6FKF - chains N and O of the 26 polymer chains in the assembly; structure by electron microscopy, 3.15 A resolution.

Chain N (and O):
Protein: ATP synthase subunit c, chloroplastic
Source organism: Spinacia oleracea
Notes: chain O of this document is another copy of the same molecule, construct and numbering; everything in this record applies to it too
UniProt: P69447 (ATPH_SPIOL); residue numbers follow UniProt; this construct covers 1-81
Amino-acid sequence (81 residues; row label = number of the first residue in the row):
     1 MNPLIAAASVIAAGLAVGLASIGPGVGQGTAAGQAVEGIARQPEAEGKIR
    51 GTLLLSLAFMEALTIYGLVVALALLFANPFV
Not modelled in the structure: 1-2
Swiss-Prot annotation at these positions:
  - site: Glu61 (Reversibly protonated during proton transport)
  - modified residue: Met1 (N-formylmethionine)

Interface between chain N and chain O:
Residue-residue contacts (86; chain N residue first):
  Pro3(N) - Ile5(O)
  Leu4(N) - Leu4(O)  hydrophobic
  Ala6(N) - Phe80(O)
  Ala7(N) - Leu4(O)
  Ala7(N) - Ala8(O)
  Ser9(N) - Phe80(O)
  Val10(N) - Ala8(O)
  Val10(N) - Ser9(O)
  Val10(N) - Ala12(O)
  Val10(N) - Leu74(O)  hydrophobic
  Val10(N) - Phe80(O)  hydrophobic
  Ile11(N) - Ala8(O)
  Ile11(N) - Ala12(O)  hydrophobic
  Ala13(N) - Val70(O)
  Gly14(N) - Ala12(O)
  Gly14(N) - Ala16(O)
  Leu15(N) - Leu15(O)  hydrophobic
  Val17(N) - Ala16(O)  hydrophobic
  Val17(N) - Tyr66(O)
  Val17(N) - Gly67(O)
  Val17(N) - Val70(O)  hydrophobic
  Gly18(N) - Leu19(O)
  Gly18(N) - Ala20(O)
  Leu19(N) - Leu19(O)  hydrophobic
  Ser21(N) - Leu19(O)
  Ser21(N) - Ala20(O)  hydrogen bond (side chain-backbone)
  Ser21(N) - Gly23(O)
  Ser21(N) - Pro24(O)
  Ser21(N) - Leu63(O)
  Ile22(N) - Leu19(O)
  Ile22(N) - Gly23(O)
  Pro24(N) - Leu63(O)  hydrophobic
  Gly25(N) - Gly23(O)
  Gly25(N) - Pro24(O)
  Gly25(N) - Gly27(O)  hydrogen bond (backbone-backbone)
  Gly25(N) - Leu63(O)
  Val26(N) - Gly23(O)  hydrogen bond (backbone-backbone)
  Gln28(N) - Phe59(O)
  Gln28(N) - Met60(O)  hydrogen bond (side chain-backbone)
  Gln28(N) - Leu63(O)
  Gly29(N) - Gly27(O)
  Gly29(N) - Thr30(O)
  Gly29(N) - Ala31(O)
  Gly29(N) - Met60(O)
  Ala32(N) - Ala31(O)  hydrophobic
  Ala32(N) - Ser56(O)
  Gly33(N) - Thr30(O)
  Gly33(N) - Ala31(O)
  Gly33(N) - Gln34(O)
  Gln34(N) - Gln34(O)
  Val36(N) - Ala35(O)  hydrophobic
  Val36(N) - Ile49(O)  hydrophobic
  Val36(N) - Thr52(O)
  Glu37(N) - Gln34(O)
  Ile39(N) - Lys48(O)
  Ile39(N) - Thr52(O)
  Ala40(N) - Gly38(O)
  Ala40(N) - Gln42(O)
  Arg41(N) - Arg41(O)
  Pro43(N) - Gln42(O)
  Pro43(N) - Ala45(O)  hydrophobic
  Pro43(N) - Lys48(O)  hydrogen bond (backbone-side chain)
  Glu44(N) - Lys48(O)
  Glu46(N) - Lys48(O)
  Arg50(N) - Gly51(O)  hydrogen bond (side chain-backbone)
  Arg50(N) - Thr52(O)
  Arg50(N) - Leu55(O)
  Leu53(N) - Thr52(O)
  Leu54(N) - Leu55(O)  hydrophobic
  Leu57(N) - Ser56(O)
  Leu57(N) - Phe59(O)  hydrophobic
  Glu61(N) - Phe59(O)
  Glu61(N) - Ala62(O)
  Glu61(N) - Leu63(O)
  Glu61(N) - Tyr66(O)  hydrogen bond
  Thr64(N) - Leu63(O)
  Ile65(N) - Tyr66(O)  hydrophobic
  Leu68(N) - Val70(O)  hydrophobic
  Leu74(N) - Phe80(O)
  Leu75(N) - Leu74(O)  hydrophobic
  Leu75(N) - Pro79(O)
  Leu75(N) - Phe80(O)
  Phe76(N) - Ala77(O)
  Phe76(N) - Pro79(O)  hydrophobic
  Asn78(N) - Phe80(O)
  Val81(N) - Phe80(O)  hydrophobic
Also at the interface, not in a pair above, chain N (46 interface residues in all): Thr30, Ala71
Also at the interface, not in a pair above, chain O (41 interface residues in all): Ile22, Val26, Leu53, Ala73

Overview:
Chain N and chain O form an interface of 46 and 41 residues respectively; the contacts include 7 hydrogen
bonds. Polar contacts include Ser21(N)-Ala20(O), Gln28(N)-Met60(O) and Pro43(N)-Lys48(O).
Chain N and chain O are both ATP synthase subunit c, chloroplastic (Spinacia oleracea); the structure,
Chloroplast F1Fo conformation 1, was determined by electron microscopy together with 6FKH and 6FKI from the
same study.
